Entry 8ERR (electron microscopy, 3.10 A resolution); this record covers chains B and L of the 9 polymer chains in the assembly.

Chain B:
Molecule: Spike glycoprotein
Organism: Severe acute respiratory syndrome coronavirus 2
UniProt: P0DTC2 (SPIKE_SARS2); residue numbers follow UniProt; this construct covers 1-68, 71-143, 147-210, 216-1207
Amino-acid sequence (1274 residues; each row starts with the number of its first residue; note: 10 numbers in that range are skipped by the numbering (no residue carries them; nothing is unmodelled there); a row labelled like 210A-210G holds insertion residues (210A, then the next letters in order)):
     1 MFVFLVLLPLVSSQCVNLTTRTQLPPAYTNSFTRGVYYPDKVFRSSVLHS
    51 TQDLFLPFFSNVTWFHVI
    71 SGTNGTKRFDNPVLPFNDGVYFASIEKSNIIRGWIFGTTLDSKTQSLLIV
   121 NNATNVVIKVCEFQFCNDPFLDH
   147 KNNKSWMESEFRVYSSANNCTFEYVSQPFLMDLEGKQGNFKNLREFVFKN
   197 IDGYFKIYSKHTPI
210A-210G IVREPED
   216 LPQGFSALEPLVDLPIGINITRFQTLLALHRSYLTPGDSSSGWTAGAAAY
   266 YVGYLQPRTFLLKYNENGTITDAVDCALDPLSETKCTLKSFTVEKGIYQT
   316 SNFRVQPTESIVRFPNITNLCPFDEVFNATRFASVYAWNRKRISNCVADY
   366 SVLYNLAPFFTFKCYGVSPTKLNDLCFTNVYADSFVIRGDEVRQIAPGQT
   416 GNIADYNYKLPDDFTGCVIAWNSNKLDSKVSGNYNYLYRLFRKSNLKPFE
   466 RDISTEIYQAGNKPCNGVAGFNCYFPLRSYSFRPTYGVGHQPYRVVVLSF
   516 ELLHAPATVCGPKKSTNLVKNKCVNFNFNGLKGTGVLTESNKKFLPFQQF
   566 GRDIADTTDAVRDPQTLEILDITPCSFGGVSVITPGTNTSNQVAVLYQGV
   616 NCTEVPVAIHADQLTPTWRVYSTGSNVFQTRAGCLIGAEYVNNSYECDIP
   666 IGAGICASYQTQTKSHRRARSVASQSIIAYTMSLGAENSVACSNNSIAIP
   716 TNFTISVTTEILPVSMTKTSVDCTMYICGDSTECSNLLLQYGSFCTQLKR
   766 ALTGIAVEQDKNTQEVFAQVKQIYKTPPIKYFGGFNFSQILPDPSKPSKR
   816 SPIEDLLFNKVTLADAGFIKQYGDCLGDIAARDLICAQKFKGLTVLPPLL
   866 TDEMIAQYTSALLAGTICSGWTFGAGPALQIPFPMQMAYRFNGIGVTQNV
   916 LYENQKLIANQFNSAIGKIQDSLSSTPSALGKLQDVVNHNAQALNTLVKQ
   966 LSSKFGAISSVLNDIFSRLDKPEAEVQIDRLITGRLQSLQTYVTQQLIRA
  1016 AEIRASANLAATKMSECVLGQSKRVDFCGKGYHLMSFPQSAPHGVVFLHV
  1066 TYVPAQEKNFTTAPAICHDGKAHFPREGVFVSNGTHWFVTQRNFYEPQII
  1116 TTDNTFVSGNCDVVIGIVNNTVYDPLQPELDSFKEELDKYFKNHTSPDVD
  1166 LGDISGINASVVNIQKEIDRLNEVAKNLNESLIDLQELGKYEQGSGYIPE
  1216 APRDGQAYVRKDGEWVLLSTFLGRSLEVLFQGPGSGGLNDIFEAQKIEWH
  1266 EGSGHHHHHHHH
Unresolved in the structure: 1-25, 71-77, 147-155, 177-185, 210A-210G, 243-261, 517-519, 622-640, 677-688, 827-849, 1146-1277
Disulfides: Cys131-Cys166, Cys291-Cys301, Cys336-Cys361, Cys379-Cys432, Cys391-Cys525, Cys480-Cys488, Cys538-Cys590, Cys617-Cys649, Cys662-Cys671, Cys738-Cys760, Cys743-Cys749, Cys1032-Cys1043, Cys1082-Cys1126
Glycans and other covalent adducts: N-acetylglucosamine (NAG) linked to Asn61, Asn122, Asn165, Asn234, Asn282, Asn331, Asn343, Asn603, Asn616, Asn657, Asn709, Asn717, Asn801, Asn1074, Asn1098, Asn1134
Differences from the reference sequence: variant Val67 (Ala in P0DTC2), Ile95 (Thr in P0DTC2), Asp142 (Gly in P0DTC2), Ile210A (Leu212 in P0DTC2), Asp339 (Gly in P0DTC2), Leu371 (Ser in P0DTC2), Pro373 (Ser in P0DTC2), Phe375 (Ser in P0DTC2), Asn417 (Lys in P0DTC2), Lys440 (Asn in P0DTC2), Ser446 (Gly in P0DTC2), Asn477 (Ser in P0DTC2), Lys478 (Thr in P0DTC2), Ala484 (Glu in P0DTC2), Arg493 (Gln in P0DTC2), Ser496 (Gly in P0DTC2), Arg498 (Gln in P0DTC2), Tyr501 (Asn in P0DTC2), His505 (Tyr in P0DTC2), Lys547 (Thr in P0DTC2), Gly614 (Asp in P0DTC2), Tyr655 (His in P0DTC2), Lys679 (Asn in P0DTC2), His681 (Pro in P0DTC2), Cys707 (Tyr in P0DTC2), Lys764 (Asn in P0DTC2), Tyr796 (Asp in P0DTC2), Pro817 (Phe in P0DTC2), Lys856 (Asn in P0DTC2), Cys883 (Thr in P0DTC2), Pro892 (Ala in P0DTC2), Pro899 (Ala in P0DTC2), Pro942 (Ala in P0DTC2), His954 (Gln in P0DTC2), Lys969 (Asn in P0DTC2), Phe981 (Leu in P0DTC2), Pro987 (Val in P0DTC2); insertion (210D-210F); expression tag (1208-1277)
Swiss-Prot annotation at these positions:
  - region: Asn280 to Cys301 (Putative superantigen), Arg403 to Asp405 (Integrin-binding motif), Asn448 to Phe456 (Immunodominant HLA epitope recognized by the CD8+), Ser816 to Tyr837 (Fusion peptide 1), Lys835 to Phe855 (Fusion peptide 2), Asp1163 to Glu1202 (Heptad repeat 2)
  - glycosylation: Asn17 (N-linked (GlcNAc...) (complex) asparagine), Asn61 (N-linked (GlcNAc...) (hybrid) asparagine), Asn74 (N-linked (GlcNAc...) (complex) asparagine), Asn122 (N-linked (GlcNAc...) (hybrid) asparagine), Asn149 (N-linked (GlcNAc...) (complex) asparagine), Asn165 (N-linked (GlcNAc...) (complex) asparagine), Asn234 (N-linked (GlcNAc...) (high mannose) asparagine), Asn282 (N-linked (GlcNAc...) (complex) asparagine), Thr323 (O-linked (GalNAc) threonine), Ser325 (O-linked (HexNAc...) serine), Asn331 (N-linked (GlcNAc...) (complex) asparagine), Asn343 (N-linked (GlcNAc...) (complex) asparagine), Asn603 (N-linked (GlcNAc...) (hybrid) asparagine), Asn616 (N-linked (GlcNAc...) (complex) asparagine), Asn657 (N-linked (GlcNAc...) (complex) asparagine), Thr676 (O-linked (GlcNAc...) threonine), Thr678 (O-linked (GlcNAc...) threonine), Asn709 (N-linked (GlcNAc...) (high mannose) asparagine), Asn717 (N-linked (GlcNAc...) (hybrid) asparagine), Asn801 (N-linked (GlcNAc...) (hybrid) asparagine) and 6 more in UniProt
  - natural variant: Leu5 (L5F: In strain: Iota/B.1.526), Ser13 (S13I: In strain: Epsilon/B.1.427/B.1.429), Leu18 (L18F: In strain: Beta/B.1.351, Gamma/P.1 and 1 more), Thr19 (T19I: In strain: Omicron/BQ.1.1, Omicron/XBB.1.5 and 1 more; T19R: In strain: Delta/B.1.617.2, Omicron/BA.2 and 4 more), Thr20 (T20N: In strain: Gamma/P.1), Leu24 to Ala27 (sequence variant, change not given here; In strain: Omicron/BA.2, Omicron/BA.2.12.1 and 6 more), Pro26 (P26S: In strain: Gamma/P.1), Gln52 (Q52H: In strain: Omicron/EG.5.1), Val67 (A67V: In strain: Eta/B.1.525, Omicron/BA.1; this construct carries the variant), Gly75 (G75V: In strain: Lambda/C.37), Thr76 (T76I: In strain: Lambda/C.37), Asp80 (D80A: In strain: Beta/B.1.351), 75 further natural variant entries in UniProt
  - mutagenesis: Asn121 (N121Q: Partial loss of biliverdin affinity), Arg190 (R190K: Partial loss of biliverdin affinity), Asn234 (N234Q: Increased resistance to neutralizing antibodies), Asn331 (N331Q: Reduced viral infectivity), Asn343 (N343Q: Reduced viral infectivity), Leu452 (L452R: Increased resistance to neutralizing antibodies. Decreases HLA binding to NF9 epitope. Increased binding affinity to human ACE2), Tyr453 (Y453F: Decreased HLA binding to NF9 epitope. Increased binding affinity to human ACE2), Ala475 (A475V: Increased resistance to neutralizing antibodies), Val483 (V483A: Increased resistance to neutralizing antibodies), Phe490 (F490L: Increased resistance to neutralizing antibodies and human covalescent sera neutralization), His519 (H519P: Increased resistance to human covalescent sera neutralization), Ser673 (S673A: No effect on O-glycosylation by host GALNT1), 6 further mutagenesis entries in UniProt
  - site (Cleavage): Arg685, Ser686, Arg815, Ser816

Chain L:
Molecule: S2X324 light chain
Organism: Homo sapiens
Amino-acid sequence (110 residues; each row starts with the number of its first residue):
     2 QPVLTQPASVSGSPGQSITISCTATSSDVGNYNYVSWYQHHPGKAPKLMI
    52 YEVSNRPSGVSNRFSGSKSGNTASLTISGLQAEDEADYYCSSYTSSSLLF
   102 GGGTKLTVLG
Unresolved in the structure: 2
Disulfides: Cys23-Cys91

Chain B / chain L interface:
Pairs across the interface (12):
  Tyr421(B) - Gly16(L)
  Tyr421(B) - Gln17(L)
  Tyr421(B) - Ser18(L)
  Tyr421(B) - Ser79(L)
  Tyr421(B) - Gly80(L)  hydrogen bond (side chain-backbone)
  Leu455(B) - Gly16(L)
  Phe456(B) - Pro15(L)
  Phe456(B) - Gly16(L)
  Arg457(B) - Gly16(L)  hydrogen bond (backbone-backbone)
  Arg457(B) - Gly80(L)
  Lys458(B) - Gly80(L)
  Ala475(B) - Pro15(L)
Also at the interface, not in a pair above, chain B (10 interface residues in all): Gly416, Ser459, Asn460, Tyr489

In short:
Chain B and chain L form an interface of 10 and 6 residues respectively; the contacts include 2 hydrogen
bonds. Among the polar pairs are Tyr421(B)-Gly80(L) and Arg457(B)-Gly16(L). N-acetylglucosamine is covalently
linked to Asn61(B), Asn122(B), Asn165(B), Asn234(B), Asn282(B) and Asn331(B) and 10 more.
Here chain B is Spike glycoprotein (Severe acute respiratory syndrome coronavirus 2) and chain L is S2X324
light chain (Homo sapiens). Entry 8ERR (SARS-CoV-2 Omicron BA.1 spike ectodomain trimer in complex with the
S2X324 neutralizing antibody Fab fragment) was determined by electron microscopy (same publication as 8ERQ).
